Entry 7MLJ (X-ray diffraction, 3.75 A resolution); this record covers chains C and G of the 9 polymer chains in the assembly.

[Chain C]
Protein: DNA-directed RNA polymerase subunit beta
Source organism: Thermus thermophilus (strain HB8 / ATCC 27634 / DSM 579)
Notes: EC 2.7.7.6
Reference sequence: Q8RQE9 (RPOB_THET8); residues 1-1119 here = UniProt positions 1-1119
Chain sequence (1119 residues; each row starts with the number of its first residue):
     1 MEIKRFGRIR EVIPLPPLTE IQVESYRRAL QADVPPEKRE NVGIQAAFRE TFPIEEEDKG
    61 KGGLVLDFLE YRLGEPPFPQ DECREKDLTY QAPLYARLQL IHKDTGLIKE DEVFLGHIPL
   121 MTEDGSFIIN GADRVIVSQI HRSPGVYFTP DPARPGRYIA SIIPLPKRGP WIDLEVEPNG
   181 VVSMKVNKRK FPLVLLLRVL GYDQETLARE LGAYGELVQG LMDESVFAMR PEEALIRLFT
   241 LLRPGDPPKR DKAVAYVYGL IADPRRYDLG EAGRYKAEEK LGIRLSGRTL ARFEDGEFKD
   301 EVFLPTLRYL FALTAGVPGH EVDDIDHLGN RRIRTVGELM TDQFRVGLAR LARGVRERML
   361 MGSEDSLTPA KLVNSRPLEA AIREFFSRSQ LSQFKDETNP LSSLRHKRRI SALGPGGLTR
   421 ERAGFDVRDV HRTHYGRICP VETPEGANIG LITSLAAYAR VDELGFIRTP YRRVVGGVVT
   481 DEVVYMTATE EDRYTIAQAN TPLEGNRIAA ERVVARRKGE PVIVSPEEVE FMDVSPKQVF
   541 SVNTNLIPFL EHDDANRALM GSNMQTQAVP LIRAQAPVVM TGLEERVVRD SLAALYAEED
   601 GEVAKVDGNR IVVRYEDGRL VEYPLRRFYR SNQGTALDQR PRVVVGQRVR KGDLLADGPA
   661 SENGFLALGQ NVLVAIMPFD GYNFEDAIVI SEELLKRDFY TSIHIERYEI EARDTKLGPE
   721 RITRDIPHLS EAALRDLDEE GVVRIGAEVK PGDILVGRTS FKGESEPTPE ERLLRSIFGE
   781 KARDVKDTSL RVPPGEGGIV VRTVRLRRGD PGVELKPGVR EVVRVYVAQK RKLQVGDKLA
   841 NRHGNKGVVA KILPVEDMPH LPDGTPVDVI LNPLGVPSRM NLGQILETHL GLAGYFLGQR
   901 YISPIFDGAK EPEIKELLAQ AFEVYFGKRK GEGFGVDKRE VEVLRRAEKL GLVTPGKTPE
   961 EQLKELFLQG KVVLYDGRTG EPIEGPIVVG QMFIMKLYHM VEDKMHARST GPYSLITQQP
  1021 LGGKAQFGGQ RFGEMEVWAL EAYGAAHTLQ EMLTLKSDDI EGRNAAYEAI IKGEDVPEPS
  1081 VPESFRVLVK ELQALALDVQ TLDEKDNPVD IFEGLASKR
Unresolved in the structure: 57-63, 1119

[Chain G]
Molecule: 20-nt DNA strand
Sequence (20 nucleotides; each row starts with the number of its first residue):
     2 CCTGCATCCG TGCCCTGAGG
Unresolved in the structure: 2-5, 21

[Interface between chain C and chain G]
Pairs across the interface (9):
  Phe394(C) with DG20(G), sugar contact
  Glu421(C) with DG13(G), base contact
  Gly1023(C) with DG18(G), phosphate contact
  Lys1024(C) with DG18(G), phosphate contact
  Gln1030(C) with DT17(G), phosphate contact
  Arg1031(C) with DC16(G), salt bridge to the phosphate; DT17(G), hydrogen bond to the phosphate
  Gly1033(C) with DC16(G), phosphate contact
  Met1035(C) with DC15(G), sugar contact
Also at the interface, not in a pair above, chain C (9 interface residues in all): Gly1029

[Summary]
The interface between chain C and chain G involves 9 residues on one side and 6 on the other, with 1 hydrogen
bond and 1 salt bridge. Among the polar pairs are Arg1031(C)-DT17(G) and Arg1031(C)-DC16(G).
Here chain C is DNA-directed RNA polymerase subunit beta (Thermus thermophilus (strain HB8 / ATCC 27634 / DSM
579)) and chain G is a 20-nt DNA strand. Entry 7MLJ (Crystal structure of Thermus thermophilus reiterative
transcription complex with 4nt oligo-G RNA) was determined by X-ray diffraction (same publication as 7MLB,
7MLI and 7RDQ).
